PDB entry 1E0F | X-ray diffraction, 3.10 A resolution | chains D and J of the 9 polymer chains in the assembly

Chain D:
Name: Thrombin
Organism: Homo sapiens
Notes: EC 3.4.21.5; fragment: no
UniProtKB: P00734 (THRB_HUMAN); the construct lacks a stretch of the UniProt sequence and is renumbered around it, so the offset changes along the chain: 16-36 = UniProt 364-384; 37-60 = UniProt 386-409; 61-77 = UniProt 419-435; 78-97 = UniProt 437-456; 7 more segments
Sequence (259 residues; numbered 16 to 247 plus 28 insertion-coded residues; 1 number in that range is skipped by the numbering (no residue carries it; nothing is unmodelled there); the number before each row is that of its first residue; a row labelled like 60A-60I holds insertion residues (60A, then the next letters in order)):
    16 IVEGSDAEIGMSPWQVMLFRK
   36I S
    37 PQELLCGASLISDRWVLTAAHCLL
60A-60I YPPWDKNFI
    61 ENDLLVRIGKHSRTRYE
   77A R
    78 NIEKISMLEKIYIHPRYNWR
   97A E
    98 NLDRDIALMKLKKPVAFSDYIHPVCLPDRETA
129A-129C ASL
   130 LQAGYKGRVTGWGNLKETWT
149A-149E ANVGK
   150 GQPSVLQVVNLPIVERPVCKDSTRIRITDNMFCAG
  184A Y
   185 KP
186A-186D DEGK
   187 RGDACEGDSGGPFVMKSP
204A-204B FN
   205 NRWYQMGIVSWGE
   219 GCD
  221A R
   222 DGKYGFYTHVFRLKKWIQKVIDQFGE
Not modelled in the structure: 246-247
Differences from the reference sequence: conflict Ile60I (Thr418 in P00734)
Curated features (UniProtKB/Swiss-Prot):
  - region: Ala183 to Val200 (High affinity receptor-binding region which is also known as the TP508 peptide)
  - active site (Charge relay system): His57, Asp102, Ser195
  - glycosylation: Asn60G (N-linked (GlcNAc...) (complex) asparagine)
Cystine bridges: Cys42-Cys58, Cys168-Cys182, Cys191-Cys220
Reported in the primary citation:
  - post-translational modification sites: Asn60G
  - mutagenesis - R73E, K236E: unchanged binding to Haemadin (chain J)
  - mutagenesis - R233E, K240E: decreased binding to Haemadin (chain J)

Chain J:
Name: Haemadin
Organism: Haemadipsa sylvestris
Notes: fragment: no
UniProtKB: Q25163 (Q25163); residues 1-57 here correspond to UniProt positions 21-77 (UniProt number = residue number + 20)
Sequence (57 residues; row label = number of the first residue in the row):
     1 IRFGMGKVPCPDGEVGYTCDCGEKICLYGQSCNDGQCSGDPKPSSEFEEF
    51 EIDEEEK
Not modelled in the structure: 56-57
Cystine bridges: Cys10-Cys19, Cys21-Cys32, Cys26-Cys37

Chain D / chain J interface:
Pairs across the interface - 32 pairs, chain D then chain J:
  Phe34(D) - Phe47(J)  hydrophobic
  Phe34(D) - Phe50(J)  hydrophobic
  Pro37(D) - Tyr28(J)
  Gln38(D) - Pro43(J)
  Gln38(D) - Ser44(J)  hydrogen bond (backbone-side chain)
  Gln38(D) - Phe47(J)  hydrogen bond (side chain-backbone)
  Glu39(D) - Tyr28(J)  hydrogen bond
  Glu39(D) - Lys42(J)  salt bridge
  Glu39(D) - Pro43(J)
  Leu65(D) - Phe50(J)  hydrophobic
  Arg67(D) - Phe47(J)
  Arg67(D) - Phe50(J)
  Arg73(D) - Pro43(J)
  Arg73(D) - Glu46(J)  salt bridge
  Arg73(D) - Phe47(J)
  Thr74(D) - Glu46(J)
  Thr74(D) - Phe47(J)
  Thr74(D) - Glu48(J)  hydrogen bond (backbone-backbone)
  Arg75(D) - Glu48(J)  salt bridge
  Tyr76(D) - Glu48(J)  hydrogen bond (backbone-side chain)
  Tyr76(D) - Glu49(J)
  Tyr76(D) - Phe50(J)  hydrophobic
  Ile82(D) - Phe50(J)  hydrophobic
  Ile82(D) - Ile52(J)
  Lys110(D) - Glu54(J)  salt bridge
  Thr147(D) - Asp40(J)
  Trp148(D) - Asp40(J)  hydrogen bond
  Trp148(D) - Pro41(J)
  Lys149E(D) - Glu46(J)  salt bridge
  Gln151(D) - Pro41(J)  hydrogen bond (side chain-backbone)
  Gln151(D) - Lys42(J)  hydrogen bond (side chain-backbone)
  Gln151(D) - Pro43(J)
Other interface residues (no listed pair), chain D (19 interface residues in all): Arg35, Leu40, Glu146
Other interface residues (no listed pair), chain J (15 interface residues in all): Ser45, Glu51
The authors on this interface:
  - interface residues, chain J: Phe47(J), Glu48(J), Phe50(J)

In short:
19 residues of chain D face 15 of chain J across their interface, with 8 hydrogen bonds and 5 salt bridges.
Among the polar pairs are Glu39(D)-Lys42(J), Arg73(D)-Glu46(J) and Arg75(D)-Glu48(J). The paper reports that
R233E and K240E of chain D reduce binding to Haemadin (chain J); interface residues Phe47(J), Glu48(J) and
Phe50(J); 4 substitutions were tested in all.
Here chain D is Thrombin (Homo sapiens) and chain J is Haemadin (Haemadipsa sylvestris). Entry 1E0F (Crystal
structure of the human alpha-thrombin-haemadin complex: an exosite II-binding inhibitor) was determined by
X-ray diffraction.
